Entry 8J8F (electron microscopy, 2.98 A resolution); this record covers chains A and B of the 5 polymer chains in the assembly.

[Chain A]
Protein: DNA polymerase
From: Monkeypox virus
UniProt: Q5IXW8 (Q5IXW8_MONPV); numbering as in UniProt (aligned over 1-1006)
Chain sequence (1029 residues; row label = number of the first residue in the row; numbers below 1 keep their minus sign (Met-22 is residue -22)):
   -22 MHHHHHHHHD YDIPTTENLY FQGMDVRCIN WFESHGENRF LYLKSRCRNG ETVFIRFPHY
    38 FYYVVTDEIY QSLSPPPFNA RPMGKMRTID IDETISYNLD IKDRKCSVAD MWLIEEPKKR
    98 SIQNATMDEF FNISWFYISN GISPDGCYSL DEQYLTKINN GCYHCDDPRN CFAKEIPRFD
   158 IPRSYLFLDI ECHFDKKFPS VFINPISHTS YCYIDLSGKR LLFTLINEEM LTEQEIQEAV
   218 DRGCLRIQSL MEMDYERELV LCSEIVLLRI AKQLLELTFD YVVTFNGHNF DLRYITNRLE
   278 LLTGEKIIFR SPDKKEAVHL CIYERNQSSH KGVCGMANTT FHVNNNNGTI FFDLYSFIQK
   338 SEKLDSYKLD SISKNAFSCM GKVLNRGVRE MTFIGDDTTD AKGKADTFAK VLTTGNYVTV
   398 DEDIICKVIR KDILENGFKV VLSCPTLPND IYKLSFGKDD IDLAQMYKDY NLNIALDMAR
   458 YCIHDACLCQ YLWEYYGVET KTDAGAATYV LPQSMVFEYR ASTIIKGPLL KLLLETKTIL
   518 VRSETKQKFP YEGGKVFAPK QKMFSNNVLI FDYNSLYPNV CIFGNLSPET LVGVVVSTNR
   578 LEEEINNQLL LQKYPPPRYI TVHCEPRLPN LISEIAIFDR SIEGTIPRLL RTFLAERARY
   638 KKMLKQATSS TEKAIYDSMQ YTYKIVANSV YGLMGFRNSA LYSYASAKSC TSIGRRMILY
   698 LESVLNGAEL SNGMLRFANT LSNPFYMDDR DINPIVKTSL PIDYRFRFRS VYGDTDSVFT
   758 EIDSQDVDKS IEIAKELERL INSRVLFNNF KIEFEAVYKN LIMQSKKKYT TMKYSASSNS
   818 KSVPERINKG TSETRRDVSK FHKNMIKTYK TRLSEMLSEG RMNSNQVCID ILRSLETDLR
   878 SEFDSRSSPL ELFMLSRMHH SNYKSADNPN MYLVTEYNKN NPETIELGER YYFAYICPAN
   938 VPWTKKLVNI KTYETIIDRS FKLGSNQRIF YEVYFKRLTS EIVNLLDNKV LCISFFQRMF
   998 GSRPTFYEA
Unresolved in the structure: -22 to -1, 1005-1006
Construct notes: initiating methionine (-22); expression tag (-21 to 0); engineered mutation Phe108 (Leu in Q5IXW8), Leu411 (Trp in Q5IXW8)
Ion coordination: Ca2+ site 1: Asp166, Ile167; Ca2+ site 2: Tyr550, Asp753 (together with 2'-deoxycytidine-5'-triphosphate)
Residues lining bound ligands: 2'-deoxycytidine-5'-triphosphate (DCP): Asp549, Tyr550, Asn551, Ser552, Leu553, Tyr554, Pro555, Arg634, Lys661, Asn665, Asp753

[Chain B]
Protein: E4R
From: Monkeypox virus
Notes: EC 3.2.2.27
UniProt: Q5IXS4 (Q5IXS4_MONPV); numbering as in UniProt (aligned over 1-218)
Chain sequence (241 residues; row label = number of the first residue in the row; numbers below 1 keep their minus sign (Met-22 is residue -22)):
   -22 MHHHHHHDYD IPTTENLYFQ GASMNSVTIS HAPYTITYHD DWEPVMSQLV EFYNEVASWL
    38 LRDETSPIPD KFFIQLKQPL RNKRVCVCGI DPYPKDGTGV PFESPNFTKK SIKEIASSIS
    98 RLTGVIDYKG YNLNIIDGVI PWNYYLSCKL GETKSHAIYW DKISKLLLQH ITKHVSVLYC
   158 LGKTDFSNIR AKLESPVTTI VGYHPAARDH QFEKDRSFEI INVLLELDNK TPINWAQGFI
   218 Y
Unresolved in the structure: -22 to 0
Construct notes: initiating methionine (-22); expression tag (-21 to 0)

[How chain A and chain B interact]
Contacting residue pairs (17):
  Ser177(A) - Glu32(B)  hydrogen bond
  Phe179(A) - Glu32(B)
  Phe179(A) - Val33(B)  hydrophobic
  Phe179(A) - Trp36(B)  hydrogen bond (backbone-side chain)
  Phe179(A) - Lys139(B)
  Ile180(A) - Glu32(B)
  Asn274(A) - Ile135(B)
  Leu278(A) - Trp36(B)  hydrophobic
  Leu278(A) - Arg39(B)  hydrogen bond (backbone-side chain)
  Leu278(A) - Tyr136(B)
  Glu301(A) - Asn165(B)
  Asn303(A) - Asn165(B)  hydrogen bond
  Met313(A) - Arg167(B)
  Lys916(A) - Gln25(B)
  Lys916(A) - Gln146(B)
  Lys916(A) - Glu171(B)  salt bridge
  Leu924(A) - Ala168(B)  hydrophobic
Also at the interface, not in a pair above, chain A (13 interface residues in all): Glu277, Leu279, Thr912

[Overview]
The chain A/chain B interface involves 13 residues from each chain; the contacts include 4 hydrogen bonds and
1 salt bridge. Among the polar pairs are Lys916(A)-Glu171(B), Ser177(A)-Glu32(B) and Phe179(A)-Trp36(B).
Ligands of chain A: 2'-deoxycytidine-5'-triphosphate. Asp166(A) and Ile167(A) coordinate Ca2+ site 1.
Here chain A is DNA polymerase and chain B is E4R, both from Monkeypox virus. Entry 8J8F (Monkeypox virus DNA
replication holoenzyme F8, A22 and E4 in complex with a DNA duplex and ...) was determined by electron
microscopy together with 8J8G and 8J86 from the same study.
